PDB entry 8YAA | electron microscopy, 3.34 A resolution | chains C and A of the 3 polymer chains in the assembly

Chain C:
Protein: BRASSINOSTEROID INSENSITIVE 1-associated receptor kinase 1
Organism: Arabidopsis thaliana
Notes: EC 2.7.10.1, 2.7.11.1
UniProt: Q94F62 (BAK1_ARATH); residues 26-202 here = UniProt positions 26-202
Sequence (177 residues; each row starts with the number of its first residue):
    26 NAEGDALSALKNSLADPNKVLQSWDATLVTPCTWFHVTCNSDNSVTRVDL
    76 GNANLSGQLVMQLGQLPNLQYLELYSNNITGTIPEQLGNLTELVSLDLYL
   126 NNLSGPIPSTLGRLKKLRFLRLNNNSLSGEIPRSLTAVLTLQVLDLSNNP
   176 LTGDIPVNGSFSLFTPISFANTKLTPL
Disulfide bonds: C57-C64
Covalent attachments: N-acetylglucosamine (NAG) linked to N103, N114, N149, N183

Chain A:
Protein: MDIS1-interacting receptor like kinase 2
Organism: Arabidopsis thaliana
Notes: EC 2.7.11.1
UniProt: Q8VZG8 (MIK2_ARATH); residue numbers follow UniProt; this construct covers 43-696
Sequence (654 residues; each row starts with the number of its first residue):
    43 AVSATVEEANALLKWKSTFTNQTSSSKLSSWVNPNTSSFCTSWYGVACSL
    93 GSIIRLNLTNTGIEGTFEDFPFSSLPNLTFVDLSMNRFSGTISPLWGRFS
   143 KLEYFDLSINQLVGEIPPELGDLSNLDTLHLVENKLNGSIPSEIGRLTKV
   193 TEIAIYDNLLTGPIPSSFGNLTKLVNLYLFINSLSGSIPSEIGNLPNLRE
   243 LCLDRNNLTGKIPSSFGNLKNVTLLNMFENQLSGEIPPEIGNMTALDTLS
   293 LHTNKLTGPIPSTLGNIKTLAVLHLYLNQLNGSIPPELGEMESMIDLEIS
   343 ENKLTGPVPDSFGKLTALEWLFLRDNQLSGPIPPGIANSTELTVLQLDTN
   393 NFTGFLPDTICRGGKLENLTLDDNHFEGPVPKSLRDCKSLIRVRFKGNSF
   443 SGDISEAFGVYPTLNFIDLSNNNFHGQLSANWEQSQKLVAFILSNNSITG
   493 AIPPEIWNMTQLSQLDLSSNRITGELPESISNINRISKLQLNGNRLSGKI
   543 PSGIRLLTNLEYLDLSSNRFSSEIPPTLNNLPRLYYMNLSRNDLDQTIPE
   593 GLTKLSQLQMLDLSYNQLDGEISSQFRSLQNLERLDLSHNNLSGQIPPSF
   643 KDMLALTHVDVSHNNLQGPIPDNAAFRNAPPDAFEGNKDLCGSVNTTQGL
   693 KPCS
Disulfide bonds: C82-C90, C403-C429, C683-C695
Covalent attachments: N-acetylglucosamine (NAG) linked to N63, N99, N119, N179, N212, N249, N263, N284, N323, N380, N393, N410, N487, N500, N580, N633
UniProt features mapped onto this chain:
  - glycosylation (N-linked (GlcNAc...) asparagine): N63, N77, N99, N119, N179, N212, N249, N263, N284, N323, N380, N393, N410, N487, N500, N580, N633, N687

How chain C and chain A interact:
Contacting residue pairs (22; chain C residue first):
  L53(C) - R434(A)
  V54(C) - R366(A)
  T58(C) - R434(A)  hydrogen bond
  T58(C) - R436(A)
  F60(C) - V481(A)  hydrophobic
  F60(C) - S505(A)
  F60(C) - Q506(A)
  H61(C) - E553(A)  salt bridge
  H61(C) - R575(A)
  R72(C) - Y577(A)
  R72(C) - Q601(A)  hydrogen bond
  D74(C) - E553(A)
  D74(C) - Y577(A)
  G76(C) - R575(A)  hydrogen bond (backbone-side chain)
  Y96(C) - E625(A)  hydrogen bond
  Y100(C) - Q599(A)  hydrogen bond
  R143(C) - L646(A)
  R143(C) - T649(A)
  F144(C) - A647(A)  hydrophobic
  R146(C) - Q622(A)  hydrogen bond (side chain-backbone)
  R146(C) - N623(A)  hydrogen bond
  Q167(C) - L646(A)
Interface residues without a listed pair, chain C (21 interface residues in all): K44, T63, N77, A78, E98, D122, Y124
Interface residues without a listed pair, chain A (21 interface residues in all): F458, A482, R527, P574

In short:
Chain C and chain A each contribute 21 residues to their interface; the contacts include 7 hydrogen bonds and
1 salt bridge. Polar pairs include H61(C)-E553(A), T58(C)-R434(A) and R72(C)-Q601(A). Covalently linked
N-acetylglucosamine: at N103(C), N114(C), N149(C) and N183(C).
Here chain C is BRASSINOSTEROID INSENSITIVE 1-associated receptor kinase 1 and chain A is MDIS1-interacting
receptor like kinase 2, both from Arabidopsis thaliana. Entry 8YAA (Cryo-EM structure of MIK2-SCOOP12-BAK1)
was determined by electron microscopy.
